8E8X - chains 2 and 3 of the 6 polymer chains in the assembly; structure by electron microscopy, 2.91 A resolution.

[Chain 2]
Name: Capsid protein VP2
Source organism: Human poliovirus 3 strain Sabin
UniProt: P03302 (POLG_POL3L); residues 9-271 here correspond to UniProt positions 78-340 (UniProt number = residue number + 69)
Chain sequence (263 residues; row label = number of the first residue in the row):
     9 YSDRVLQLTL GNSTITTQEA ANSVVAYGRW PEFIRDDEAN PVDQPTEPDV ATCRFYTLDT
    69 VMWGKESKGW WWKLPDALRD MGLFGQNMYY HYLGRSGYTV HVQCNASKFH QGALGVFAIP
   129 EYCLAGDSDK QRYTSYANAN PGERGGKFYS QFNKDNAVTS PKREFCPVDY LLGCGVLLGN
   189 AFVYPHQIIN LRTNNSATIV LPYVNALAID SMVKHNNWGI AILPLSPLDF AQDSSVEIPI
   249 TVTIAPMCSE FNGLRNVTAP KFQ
Disordered / not traced: 271
UniProt features mapped onto this chain:
  - site: Gln-271 (Cleavage)

[Chain 3]
Name: Capsid protein VP3
Source organism: Human poliovirus 3 strain Sabin
UniProt: A0A2H4WRH7 (A0A2H4WRH7_9ENTO); residues 1-235 here correspond to UniProt positions 341-575 (UniProt number = residue number + 340)
Chain sequence (235 residues; numbered 1 to 235; the number before each row is that of its first residue):
     1 GLPVLNTPGS NQYLTSDNHQ SPCAIPEFDV TPPIDIPGEV KNMMELAEID TMIPLNLEST
    61 KRNTMDMYRV TLSDSADLSQ PILCLSLSPA FDPRLSHTML GEVLNYYTHW AGSLKFTFLF
   121 CGSMMATGKI LVAYAPPGAQ PPTSRKEAML GTHVIWDLGL QSSCTMVVPW ISNVTYRQTT
   181 QDSFTEGGYI SMFYQTRIVV PLSTPKSMSM LGFVSACNDF SVRLLRDTTH ISQSA

[Interface between chain 2 and chain 3]
Residue-residue contacts (67; chain 2 residue first):
  Tyr-35(2) / Gly-38(3)
  Arg-37(2) / Asp-35(3)  salt bridge
  Arg-37(2) / Pro-37(3)
  Glu-46(2) / Ile-34(3)
  Glu-46(2) / Asp-35(3)  hydrogen bond (side chain-backbone)
  Lys-116(2) / Ser-123(3)
  Lys-116(2) / Met-124(3)  hydrogen bond (backbone-backbone)
  Lys-116(2) / Met-125(3)
  Phe-117(2) / Met-125(3)  hydrophobic
  Phe-117(2) / Leu-202(3)
  Phe-117(2) / Ser-203(3)
  Phe-117(2) / Thr-204(3)
  Phe-117(2) / Pro-205(3)
  His-118(2) / Ser-123(3)
  Gln-119(2) / Cys-121(3)
  Gln-119(2) / Gly-122(3)
  Gln-119(2) / Ser-123(3)  hydrogen bond (side chain-backbone)
  Gln-119(2) / Pro-205(3)
  Gln-119(2) / Ser-207(3)  hydrogen bond (side chain-backbone)
  Gln-119(2) / Met-208(3)
  Gly-120(2) / Cys-121(3)
  Ala-121(2) / Cys-121(3)  hydrophobic
  Asp-177(2) / Met-65(3)
  Tyr-178(2) / Asn-63(3)  hydrogen bond (side chain-backbone)
  Leu-185(2) / Tyr-68(3)
  Leu-185(2) / His-97(3)
  Leu-186(2) / Met-65(3)  hydrophobic
  Leu-186(2) / Tyr-68(3)
  Gly-187(2) / Thr-51(3)
  Gly-187(2) / Met-52(3)  hydrogen bond (backbone-backbone)
  Gly-187(2) / Tyr-68(3)  hydrogen bond (backbone-side chain)
  Asn-188(2) / His-97(3)  hydrogen bond (side chain-backbone)
  Asn-188(2) / Thr-98(3)
  Asn-188(2) / Met-99(3)  hydrogen bond (side chain-backbone)
  Phe-190(2) / Ile-49(3)
  Phe-190(2) / Asp-50(3)
  Phe-190(2) / Met-52(3)  hydrophobic
  Phe-190(2) / Phe-213(3)  hydrophobic
  Val-191(2) / Ile-49(3)  hydrophobic
  Val-191(2) / Met-99(3)  hydrophobic
  Asn-198(2) / Leu-119(3)
  Asn-198(2) / Phe-120(3)  hydrogen bond (side chain-backbone)
  Asn-198(2) / Cys-121(3)
  Asn-198(2) / Ser-162(3)  hydrogen bond
  Arg-200(2) / Phe-120(3)
  Arg-200(2) / Gly-122(3)
  Arg-200(2) / Ser-123(3)  hydrogen bond (side chain-backbone)
  Arg-200(2) / Met-124(3)  hydrogen bond
  Arg-200(2) / Ala-126(3)  hydrogen bond (side chain-backbone)
  Arg-200(2) / Gly-159(3)  hydrogen bond (side chain-backbone)
  Arg-200(2) / Ser-162(3)
  Thr-201(2) / Ser-162(3)
  Tyr-211(2) / Pro-37(3)
  Asn-213(2) / Ile-36(3)
  Leu-215(2) / Ile-34(3)
  Leu-231(2) / Met-65(3)  hydrophobic
  Pro-232(2) / Met-65(3)
  Pro-232(2) / Arg-69(3)  hydrogen bond (backbone-side chain)
  Leu-233(2) / Met-52(3)  hydrophobic
  Leu-233(2) / Arg-69(3)  hydrogen bond (backbone-side chain)
  Leu-233(2) / Leu-211(3)  hydrophobic
  Ser-234(2) / Cys-121(3)
  Ser-234(2) / Ser-209(3)
  Pro-235(2) / Arg-69(3)
  Asp-237(2) / Pro-205(3)
  Phe-238(2) / Pro-205(3)
  Ala-239(2) / Ser-203(3)
Other interface residues (no listed pair), chain 2 (37 interface residues in all): Lys-76, Ile-196, Pro-210, Val-212, Ala-214, Ala-216
Other interface residues (no listed pair), chain 3 (40 interface residues in all): Thr-64, Glu-102, Leu-158, Leu-160, Pro-201

[Summary]
37 residues of chain 2 and 40 residues of chain 3 are in contact; the contacts include 17 hydrogen bonds and 1
salt bridge. Polar contacts include Arg-37(2)/Asp-35(3), Glu-46(2)/Asp-35(3) and Gln-119(2)/Ser-123(3).
Here chain 2 is Capsid protein VP2 and chain 3 is Capsid protein VP3, both from Human poliovirus 3 strain
Sabin. Entry 8E8X (9H2 Fab-Sabin poliovirus 3 complex) was determined by electron microscopy together with
8E8L, 8E8R, 8E8S, 8E8Y and 8E8Z from the same study.
